PDB entry 5S4U | X-ray diffraction, 2.39 A resolution | chains A and E of the 6 polymer chains in the assembly

# Chain A
Protein: Tubulin alpha-1B chain
From: Bos taurus
UniProtKB: P81947 (TBA1B_BOVIN); residue numbers follow UniProt; this construct covers 1-451
Chain sequence (451 residues; each row starts with the number of its first residue):
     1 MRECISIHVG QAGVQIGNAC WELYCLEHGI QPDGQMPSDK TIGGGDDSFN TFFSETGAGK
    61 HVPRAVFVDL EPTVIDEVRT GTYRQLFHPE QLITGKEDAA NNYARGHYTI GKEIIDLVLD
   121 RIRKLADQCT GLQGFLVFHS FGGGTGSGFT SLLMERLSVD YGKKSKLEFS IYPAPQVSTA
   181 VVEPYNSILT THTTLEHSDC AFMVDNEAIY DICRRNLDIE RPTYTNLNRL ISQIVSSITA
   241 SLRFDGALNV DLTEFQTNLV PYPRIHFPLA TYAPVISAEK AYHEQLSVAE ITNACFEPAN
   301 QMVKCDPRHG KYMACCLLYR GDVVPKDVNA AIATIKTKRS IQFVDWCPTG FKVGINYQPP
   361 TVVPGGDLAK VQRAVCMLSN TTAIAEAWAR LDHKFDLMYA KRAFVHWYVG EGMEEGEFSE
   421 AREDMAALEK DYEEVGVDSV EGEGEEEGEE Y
Not modelled in the structure: 439-451
Metal / ion sites: Ca2+: Asp39, Thr41, Gly44, Glu55
Ligand contacts: GTP (guanosine-5'-triphosphate): Gly10, Gln11, Ala12, Gln15, Ile16, Asp69, Asp98, Ala99, Ala100, Asn101, Ser140, Gly142, Gly143, Gly144, Thr145, Gly146, Ile171, Pro173, Val177, Ser178, Glu183, Asn206, Tyr224, Leu227, Asn228, Ile231

# Chain E
Protein: Stathmin-4
From: Rattus norvegicus
UniProtKB: P63043 (STMN4_RAT); residues 5-145 here correspond to UniProt positions 49-189 (UniProt number = residue number + 44)
Chain sequence (143 residues; each row starts with the number of its first residue):
     3 MADMEVIELN KCTSGQSFEV ILKPPSFDGV PEFNASLPRR RDPSLEEIQK KLEAAEERRK
    63 YQEAELLKHL AEKREHEREV IQKAIEENNN FIKMAKEKLA QKMESNKENR EAHLAAMLER
   123 LQEKDKHAEE VRKNKELKEE ASR
Not modelled in the structure: 3-5, 29-43, 144-145
Construct notes: initiating methionine (3); expression tag (4)
UniProt features mapped onto this chain:
  - modified residue: Ser46 (Phosphoserine)

# Chain A / chain E interface
Residue-residue contacts - 55 pairs, chain A then chain E:
  His107(A) with Leu54(E)
  Tyr108(A) with Lys53(E); Ala57(E), hydrophobic
  Thr109(A) with Arg61(E), hydrogen bond
  Lys112(A) with Glu58(E), salt bridge
  Glu113(A) with Glu58(E)
  Glu155(A) with Ile50(E)
  Arg156(A) with Leu47(E)
  Val159(A) with Pro45(E)
  His197(A) with Asp44(E); Pro45(E)
  Asp245(A) with Cys14(E); Ser16(E), hydrogen bond (backbone-side chain)
  Ala247(A) with Asn12(E); Ser19(E)
  Leu248(A) with Ser19(E)
  Pro325(A) with Gln18(E); Phe20(E), hydrophobic
  Asn329(A) with Met6(E); Val8(E); Phe20(E)
  Lys336(A) with Leu24(E)
  Asp345(A) with Pro27(E); Ser28(E), hydrogen bond (backbone-backbone)
  Cys347(A) with Pro27(E)
  Pro348(A) with Lys25(E); Pro27(E)
  Thr349(A) with Ile23(E); Leu24(E), hydrogen bond (backbone-backbone); Lys25(E), hydrogen bond (backbone-backbone)
  Gly350(A) with Val22(E)
  Phe351(A) with Glu21(E); Val22(E), hydrogen bond (backbone-backbone); Leu24(E), hydrophobic
  Lys352(A) with Phe20(E); Glu21(E), salt bridge
  Val353(A) with Ser19(E); Phe20(E), hydrogen bond (backbone-backbone)
  Gly354(A) with Gln18(E); Ser19(E)
  Ile355(A) with Gly17(E); Gln18(E), hydrogen bond (backbone-backbone)
  Asn356(A) with Ser16(E)
  Tyr357(A) with Thr15(E); Ser16(E), hydrogen bond (backbone-backbone); Gly17(E); Gln18(E), hydrogen bond
  Val409(A) with Gln64(E), hydrogen bond (backbone-side chain)
  Gly410(A) with Arg61(E); Gln64(E)
  Glu411(A) with Arg61(E), hydrogen bond (backbone-side chain)
  Gly412(A) with Ala57(E); Arg60(E), hydrogen bond (backbone-side chain); Arg61(E)
  Glu414(A) with Arg60(E), salt bridge
Also at the interface, not in a pair above, chain A (40 interface residues in all): Leu152, Ser158, Glu196, Gly246, Val328, Ile332, Ala333, Trp346
Also at the interface, not in a pair above, chain E (32 interface residues in all): Pro26, Ser46, Gln51, Glu55

# Overview
The interface between chain A and chain E involves 40 residues on one side and 32 on the other, with 13
hydrogen bonds and 3 salt bridges. Polar contacts include Lys112(A)-Glu58(E), Lys352(A)-Glu21(E) and
Glu414(A)-Arg60(E). Bound to chain A: GTP.
Chain A is Tubulin alpha-1B chain (Bos taurus) and chain E is Stathmin-4 (Rattus norvegicus); the structure,
Tubulin-Z30620520-complex, was determined by X-ray diffraction together with 5S4L, 5S4M, 5S4N, 5S4O, 5S4P,
5S4Q and 52 further entries from the same study.
